8S9C - chains A and C of the 3 polymer chains in the assembly; structure by electron microscopy, 3.20 A resolution.

== Chain A ==
Molecule: Sodium channel protein type 9 subunit alpha
From: Homo sapiens
UniProt: Q15858 (SCN9A_HUMAN); residues 1-1988 here = UniProt positions 1-1988
Amino-acid sequence (1988 residues; each row starts with the number of its first residue):
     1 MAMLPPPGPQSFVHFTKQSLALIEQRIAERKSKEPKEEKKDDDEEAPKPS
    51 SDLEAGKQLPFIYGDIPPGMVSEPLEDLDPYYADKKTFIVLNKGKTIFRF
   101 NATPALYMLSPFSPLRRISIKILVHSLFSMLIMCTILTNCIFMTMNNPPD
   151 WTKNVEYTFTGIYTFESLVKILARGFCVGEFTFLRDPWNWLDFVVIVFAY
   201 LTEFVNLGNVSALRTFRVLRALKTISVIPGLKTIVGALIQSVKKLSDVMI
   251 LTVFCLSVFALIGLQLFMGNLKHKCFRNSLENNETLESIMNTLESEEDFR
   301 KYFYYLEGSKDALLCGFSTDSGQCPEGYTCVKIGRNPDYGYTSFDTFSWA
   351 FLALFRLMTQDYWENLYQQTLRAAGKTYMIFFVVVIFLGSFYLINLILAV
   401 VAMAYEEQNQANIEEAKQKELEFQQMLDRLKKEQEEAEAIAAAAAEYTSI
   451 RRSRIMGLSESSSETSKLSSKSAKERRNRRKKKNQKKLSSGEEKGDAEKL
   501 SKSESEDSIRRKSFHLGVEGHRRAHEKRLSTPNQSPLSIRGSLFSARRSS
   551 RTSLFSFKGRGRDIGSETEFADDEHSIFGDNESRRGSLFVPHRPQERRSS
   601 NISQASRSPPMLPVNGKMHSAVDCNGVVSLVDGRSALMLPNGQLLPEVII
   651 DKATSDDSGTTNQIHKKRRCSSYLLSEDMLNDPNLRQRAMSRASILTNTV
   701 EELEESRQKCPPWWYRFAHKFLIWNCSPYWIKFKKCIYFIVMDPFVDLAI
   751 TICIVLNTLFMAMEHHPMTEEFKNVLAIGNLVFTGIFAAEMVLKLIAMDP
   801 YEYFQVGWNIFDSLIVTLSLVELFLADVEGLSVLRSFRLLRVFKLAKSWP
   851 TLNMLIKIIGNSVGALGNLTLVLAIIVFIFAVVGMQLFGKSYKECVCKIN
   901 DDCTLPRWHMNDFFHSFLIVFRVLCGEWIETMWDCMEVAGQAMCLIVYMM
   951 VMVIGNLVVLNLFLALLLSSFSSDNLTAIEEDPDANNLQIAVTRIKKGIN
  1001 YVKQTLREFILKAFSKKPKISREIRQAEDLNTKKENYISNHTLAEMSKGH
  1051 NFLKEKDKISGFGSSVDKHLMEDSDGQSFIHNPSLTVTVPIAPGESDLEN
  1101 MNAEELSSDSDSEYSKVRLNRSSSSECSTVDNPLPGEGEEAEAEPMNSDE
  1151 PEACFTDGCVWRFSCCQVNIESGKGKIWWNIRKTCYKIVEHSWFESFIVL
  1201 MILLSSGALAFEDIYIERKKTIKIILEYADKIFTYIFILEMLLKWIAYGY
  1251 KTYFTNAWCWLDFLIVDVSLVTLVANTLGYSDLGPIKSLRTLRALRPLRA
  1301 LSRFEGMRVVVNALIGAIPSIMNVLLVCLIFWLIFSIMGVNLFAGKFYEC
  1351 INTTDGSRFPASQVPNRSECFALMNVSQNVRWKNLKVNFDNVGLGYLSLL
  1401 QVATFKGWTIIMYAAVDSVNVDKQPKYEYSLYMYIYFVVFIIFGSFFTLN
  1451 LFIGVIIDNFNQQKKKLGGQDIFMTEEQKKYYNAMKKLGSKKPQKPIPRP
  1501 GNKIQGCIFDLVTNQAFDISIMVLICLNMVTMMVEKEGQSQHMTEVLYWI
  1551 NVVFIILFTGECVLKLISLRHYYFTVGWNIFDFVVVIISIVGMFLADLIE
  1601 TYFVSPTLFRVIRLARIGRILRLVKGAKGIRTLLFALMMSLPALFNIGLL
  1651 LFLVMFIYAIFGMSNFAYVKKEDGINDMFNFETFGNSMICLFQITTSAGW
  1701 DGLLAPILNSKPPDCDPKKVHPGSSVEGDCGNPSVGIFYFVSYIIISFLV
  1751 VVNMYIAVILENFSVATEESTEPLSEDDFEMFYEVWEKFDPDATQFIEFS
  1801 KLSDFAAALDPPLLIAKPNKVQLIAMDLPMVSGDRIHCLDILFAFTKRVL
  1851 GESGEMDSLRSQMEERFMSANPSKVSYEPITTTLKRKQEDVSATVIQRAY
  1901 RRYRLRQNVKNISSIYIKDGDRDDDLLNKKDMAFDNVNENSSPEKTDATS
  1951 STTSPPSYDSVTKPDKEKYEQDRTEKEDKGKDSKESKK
Not modelled in the structure: 1-7, 35-46, 207-208, 419-727, 826-830, 1015-1174, 1769-1988
Disulfides: Cys275-Cys324, Cys315-Cys330, Cys897-Cys903, Cys935-Cys944, Cys1350-Cys1370, Cys1715-Cys1730
Covalently attached groups: N-acetylglucosamine (NAG) linked to Asn283, Asn1352, Asn1366, Asn1375
Small-molecule neighbours:
  - 1-O-octadecyl-sn-glycero-3-phosphocholine (LPE), molecule 1: Val253, Ser257, Ser348, Phe351, Cys1526, Met1529, Met1533, Leu1623, Gly1626, Ala1627
  - 1-O-octadecyl-sn-glycero-3-phosphocholine (LPE), molecule 2: Asp320, Lys376, Thr377, Met379, Val383, Phe1652, Met1655, Gly1685, Met1688, Phe1692
  - 1-O-octadecyl-sn-glycero-3-phosphocholine (LPE), molecule 3: Phe387, Glu1477, Gln1478, Tyr1481, Leu1641, Pro1642, Leu1644, Phe1645, Gly1648
  - 1-O-octadecyl-sn-glycero-3-phosphocholine (LPE), molecule 4: Trp1178, Trp1179, Arg1182, Trp1245, Tyr1250
  - 1-O-octadecyl-sn-glycero-3-phosphocholine (LPE), molecule 5: Lys1187, Ile1188, His1191, Trp1193, Phe1194, Phe1197, Leu1239
  - 1-O-octadecyl-sn-glycero-3-phosphocholine (LPE), molecule 6: Leu1203, Ser1206, Gly1207, Ala1210, Phe1211, Lys1219, Met1307, Leu1649, Phe1652, Leu1653, Phe1656, Phe1684
  - 1-O-octadecyl-sn-glycero-3-phosphocholine (LPE), molecule 7: Ala1257, Trp1258, Leu1261, Leu1301, Val1311, Asn1312, Ile1315
  - 1-O-octadecyl-sn-glycero-3-phosphocholine (LPE), molecule 8: Tyr1481, Ala1484, Met1485, Leu1641
  - 1-O-octadecyl-sn-glycero-3-phosphocholine (LPE), molecule 9: Pro1733, Ser1734, Ile1737, Phe1738, Val1741, Ser1742, Ile1745
  - N6W (benzo[b][1]benzazepine-11-carboxamide): Leu398, Ala402, Glu406, Leu964, Leu967, Leu968, Phe971, Ser972, Ile1457, Asn1461, Leu1760
  - phosphatidyl serine (P5S; O-[(R)-{[(2R)-2,3-bis(octadecanoyloxy)propyl]oxy}(hydroxy)phosphoryl]-L-serine), molecule 1: Cys255, Leu388, Leu1488, Gly1489, Gly1577, Trp1578, Phe1581, Leu1621, Val1624, Arg1631, Thr1632, Leu1634, Phe1635, Leu1637, Met1638, Leu1641, Ala1766
  - phosphatidyl serine (P5S), molecule 2: Trp1178, Trp1179, Arg1182, Lys1183, Tyr1186, Leu1242, Trp1245, Ile1246, Ala1247, Tyr1248, Gly1249, Tyr1250, Lys1251, Thr1252
  - phosphatidyl serine (P5S), molecule 3: Val1563, Leu1566, Ile1567, Arg1570, His1571, Phe1574, Phe1583
Curated features (UniProtKB/Swiss-Prot):
  - site (Is directly targeted by the spider protoxin-II): Glu822, Asp827
  - modified residue: Ser1490 (Phosphoserine)
  - glycosylation (N-linked (GlcNAc...) asparagine): Asn209, Asn283, Asn1352, Asn1366, Asn1375
  - natural variant: Gln10 (Q10R: In PERYTHM), Ile62 (I62V: Found in a patient with febrile seizures; uncertain significance), Pro149 (P149Q: Found in a patient with febrile seizures; uncertain significance), Phe216 (F216S: In PERYTHM), Ser241 (S241T: In PERYTHM), Asn395 (N395K: In PERYTHM), Asn641 (N641Y: Found in patients with febrile seizures plus; uncertain significance), Cys710 (C710Y: Found in a patient with severe myoclonic epilepsy in infancy; uncertain significance), Ile859 (I859T: In PERYTHM), Leu869 (L869F: In PERYTHM; L869H: In PERYTHM), Arg907 (R907Q: In CIP), Arg1007 (R1007C: In PEXPD), 11 further natural variant entries in UniProt
  - mutagenesis: Glu406 (E406K: Hyperpolarizes the voltage dependence of activation by 10.6 mV and prolonges fast-inactivation duration when coexpressed with SCN1B and SCN2B), Glu764 (E764Q: 5-fold less blocked by the spider huwentoxin-IV), Ile778 (I778A: 5-fold less inhibited by the spider protoxin-II), Glu822 (E822A: No change in inhibition (IC(50)) by the spider protoxin-II, but has a significant impact on channel activation by shifiting the V(50) towart 0 mV when targeted by protoxin-II ...), Leu823 (L823A: 9-fold less inhibited by the spider protoxin-II), Phe824 (F824A: 4-fold less inhibited by the spider protoxin-II; F824C: Less inhibited by the spider protoxin-II), Leu825 (L825A: No change in inhibition by the spider protoxin-II; L825C: 19-fold less blocked by the spider huwentoxin-IV), Ala826 (A826L: 8-fold less inhibited by the spider protoxin-II), Asp827 (D827A: 13-fold less blocked by the spider huwentoxin-IV, 3-fold less inhibited by the spider protoxin-II, and has a significant impact on channel activation by shifiting the V(50) towart 0 mV when ...), Glu829 (E829C: 400-fold less blocked by the spider huwentoxin-IV), Thr1409 to Ile1410 (Important increase in inhibition by saxitoxin and little increase in inhibition by tetrodotoxin), Ser1490 (S1490A: Abolishes stimulation by agents that stimulate PKC activity; S1490D/E: Increases current amplitude), 3 further mutagenesis entries in UniProt
Reported in the primary citation:
  - binding site for N6W: Leu964, Ile1457, Asn1461

== Chain C ==
Molecule: Sodium channel subunit beta-2
From: Homo sapiens
UniProt: O60939 (SCN2B_HUMAN); numbering as in UniProt (aligned over 1-215)
Amino-acid sequence (215 residues; row label = number of the first residue in the row):
     1 MHRDAWLPRPAFSLTGLSLFFSLVPPGRSMEVTVPATLNVLNGSDARLPC
    51 TFNSCYTVNHKQFSLNWTYQECNNCSEEMFLQFRMKIINLKLERFQDRVE
   101 FSGNPSKYDVSVMLRNVQPEDEGIYNCYIMNPPDRHRGHGKIHLQVLMEE
   151 PPERDSTVAVIVGASVGGFLAVVILVLMVVKCVRRKKEQKLSTDDLKTEE
   201 EGKTDGEGNPDDGAK
Not modelled in the structure: 1-29, 149-215
Disulfides: Cys50-Cys127, Cys72-Cys75
Curated features (UniProtKB/Swiss-Prot):
  - site (Binds SCN2A): Tyr56, Arg135
  - modified residue: Ser192 (Phosphoserine), Thr204 (Phosphothreonine)
  - glycosylation (N-linked (GlcNAc...) asparagine): Asn42, Asn66, Asn74
  - natural variant: Arg28 (R28Q: In ATFB14; R28W: In ATFB14), Asp211 (D211G: Found in a patient with Brugada syndrome; uncertain significance)
  - mutagenesis: Cys55 (C55A/S: Does not bind alpha subunit. Loss of ability to protect alpha subunit from inhibition by the spider protoxin-II)

== Interface between chain A and chain C ==
Inter-chain disulfides: Cys895(A)-Cys55(C)
Pairs across the interface - 8 pairs, chain A then chain C:
  Glu894(A) - Tyr56(C)  hydrogen bond (backbone-side chain)
  Cys895(A) - Cys55(C)  disulfide
  Val896(A) - Tyr56(C)
  Cys897(A) - Tyr56(C)  hydrogen bond
  Cys897(A) - Pro133(C)
  Lys898(A) - Cys55(C)
  Lys898(A) - Tyr56(C)
  Cys903(A) - Arg135(C)
Interface residues without a listed pair, chain A (8 interface residues in all): Thr292, Asp902
Interface residues without a listed pair, chain C (5 interface residues in all): Lys61

== Overview ==
The interface between chain A and chain C involves 8 residues on one side and 5 on the other, with 1 disulfide
bond and 2 hydrogen bonds. Polar contacts include Glu894(A)-Tyr56(C) and Cys897(A)-Tyr56(C). The paper reports
a binding site for N6W at Leu964(A), Ile1457(A) and Asn1461(A).
Chain A is Sodium channel protein type 9 subunit alpha and chain C is Sodium channel subunit beta-2, both from
Homo sapiens; the structure, Cryo-EM structure of Nav1.7 with CBZ, was determined by electron microscopy
together with 8I5B, 8I5G, 8I5X, 8I5Y, 8J4F and 8S9B from the same study.
